Entry 2X53 (X-ray diffraction, 3.90 A resolution); this record covers chains 1 and Z of the 27 polymer chains in the assembly.

# Chain 1 (and Z)
Name: ORF16
Source organism: Lactococcus phage P2
Notes: chain Z of this document is another copy of the same molecule, construct and numbering; everything in this record applies to it too
Chain sequence (375 residues; row label = number of the first residue in the row):
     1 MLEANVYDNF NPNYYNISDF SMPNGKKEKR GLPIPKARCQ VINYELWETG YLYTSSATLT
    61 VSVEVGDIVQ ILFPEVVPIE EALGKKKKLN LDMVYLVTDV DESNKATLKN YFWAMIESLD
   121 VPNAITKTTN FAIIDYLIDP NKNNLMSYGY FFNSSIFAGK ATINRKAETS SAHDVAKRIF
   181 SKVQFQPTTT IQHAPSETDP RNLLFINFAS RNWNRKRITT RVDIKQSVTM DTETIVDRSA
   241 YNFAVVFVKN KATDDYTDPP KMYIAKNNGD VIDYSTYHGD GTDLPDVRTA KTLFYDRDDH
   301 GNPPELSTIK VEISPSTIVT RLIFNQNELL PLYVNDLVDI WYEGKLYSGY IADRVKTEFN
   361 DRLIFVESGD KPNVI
Not modelled in the structure: 373-375

# Interface between chain 1 and chain Z
Pairs across the interface - 43 pairs, chain 1 then chain Z:
  Y241(1) with S118(Z)
  F243(1) with N141(Z); K142(Z)
  V245(1) with K142(Z)
  F247(1) with I125(Z), hydrophobic; Y136(Z)
  D255(1) with A124(Z); K127(Z), salt bridge
  M262(1) with N141(Z); K142(Z)
  I264(1) with N13(Z)
  Y274(1) with P12(Z), hydrogen bond (side chain-backbone); N16(Z), hydrogen bond; N141(Z)
  G279(1) with I17(Z)
  D280(1) with I17(Z); R30(Z), hydrogen bond (backbone-side chain)
  G281(1) with N13(Z); I17(Z)
  L284(1) with N13(Z)
  P285(1) with N11(Z), hydrogen bond (backbone-side chain); N13(Z), hydrogen bond (backbone-side chain)
  D286(1) with N11(Z), hydrogen bond (backbone-side chain)
  V287(1) with N9(Z); N11(Z); N13(Z)
  R288(1) with N11(Z); P12(Z); N13(Z), hydrogen bond; P140(Z), hydrogen bond (side chain-backbone); N141(Z); K142(Z); N143(Z), hydrogen bond (side chain-backbone); N144(Z)
  T289(1) with N144(Z)
  A290(1) with S118(Z); K142(Z); N144(Z), hydrogen bond (backbone-side chain)
  T292(1) with S118(Z); L119(Z); D120(Z), hydrogen bond (side chain-backbone)
  F294(1) with P122(Z); T169(Z)
Also at the interface, not in a pair above, chain 1 (23 interface residues in all): N242, Y277, K291
Also at the interface, not in a pair above, chain Z (22 interface residues in all): Y14

# Overview
The interface between chain 1 and chain Z involves 23 residues on one side and 22 on the other, with 11
hydrogen bonds and 1 salt bridge. Among the polar pairs are D255(1)-K127(Z), Y274(1)-P12(Z) and
Y274(1)-N16(Z).
Chain 1 and chain Z are both ORF16 (Lactococcus phage P2); the structure, Structure of the phage p2 baseplate
in its activated conformation with Sr, was determined by X-ray diffraction (same publication as 4V5I and
2WZP).
